8C0G - chains A and B; structure by X-ray diffraction, 1.88 A resolution.

== Chain A ==
Name: Non-structural protein 7
From: Severe acute respiratory syndrome-related coronavirus
Reference sequence: P0C6X7 (R1AB_SARS); residues 0-291 here correspond to UniProt positions 6776-7067 (UniProt number = residue number + 6776)
Amino-acid sequence (292 residues; row label = number of the first residue in the row; numbering starts at 0):
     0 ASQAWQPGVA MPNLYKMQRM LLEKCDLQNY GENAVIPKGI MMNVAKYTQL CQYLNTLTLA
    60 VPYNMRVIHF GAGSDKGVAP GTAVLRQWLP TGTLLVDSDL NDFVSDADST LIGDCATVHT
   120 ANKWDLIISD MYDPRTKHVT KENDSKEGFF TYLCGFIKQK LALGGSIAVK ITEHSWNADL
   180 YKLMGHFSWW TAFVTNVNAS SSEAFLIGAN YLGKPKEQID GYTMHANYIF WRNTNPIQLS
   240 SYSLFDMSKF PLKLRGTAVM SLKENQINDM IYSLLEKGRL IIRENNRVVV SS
Not modelled in the structure: 0, 290-291
Ion coordination: Na+: L274, L279
Residues lining bound ligands: SRC ([[(2R,3S,5R)-5-(2-azanyl-7-methyl-6-oxidanylidene-1,8-dihydropurin-9-yl)-3,4-bis(oxidanyl)oxolan-2-yl]methoxy-oxidanyl-phosphoryl] phosphono hydrogen phosphate): L56, T57, S187, W188, A208, N209, E275
UniProt features mapped onto this chain:
  - active site: K45, D129, K169, E202

== Chain B ==
Name: Non-structural protein 7
From: Severe acute respiratory syndrome-related coronavirus
Reference sequence: P0C6X7 (R1AB_SARS); residues 10-131 here correspond to UniProt positions 4240-4361 (UniProt number = residue number + 4230)
Amino-acid sequence (122 residues; each row starts with the number of its first residue):
    10 NSTVLSFCAF AVDPAKAYKD YLASGGQPIT NCVKMLCTHT GTGQAITVTP EANMDQESFG
    70 GASCCLYCRC HIDHPNPKGF CDLKGKYVQI PTTCANDPVG FTLRNTVCTV CGMWKGYGCS
   130 CD
Not modelled in the structure: 10, 131
Ion coordination: Zn2+ site 1: C74, C77, H83, C90; Zn2+ site 2: C117, C120, C128, C130
UniProt features mapped onto this chain:
  - zinc finger: C74 to C90, C117 to C130
  - binding site (Zn(2+)): C74, C77, H83, C90, C117, C120, C128, C130

== Interface between chain A and chain B ==
Pairs across the interface (39; chain A residue first):
  K37(A) - K43(B)  hydrogen bond (backbone-side chain)
  G38(A) - K43(B)
  I39(A) - K43(B)
  I39(A) - L45(B)  hydrophobic
  M40(A) - N40(B)
  V43(A) - V42(B)  hydrophobic
  V43(A) - K43(B)
  T47(A) - L45(B)
  K75(A) - N40(B)
  V77(A) - N40(B)
  V77(A) - S72(B)
  V77(A) - R78(B)
  P79(A) - V42(B)  hydrophobic
  A82(A) - M44(B)
  A82(A) - Y96(B)  hydrogen bond (backbone-side chain)
  V83(A) - M44(B)
  R85(A) - Y96(B)
  Q86(A) - M44(B)
  Q86(A) - L45(B)  hydrogen bond (side chain-backbone)
  Q86(A) - P59(B)
  Q86(A) - Y96(B)  hydrogen bond (backbone-side chain)
  T90(A) - V57(B)
  D101(A) - H80(B)  salt bridge
  V103(A) - C77(B)
  V103(A) - R78(B)
  V103(A) - H80(B)
  S104(A) - A71(B)
  S104(A) - K93(B)
  D105(A) - G69(B)
  D105(A) - G70(B)
  D105(A) - A71(B)  hydrogen bond (side chain-backbone)
  D105(A) - K93(B)
  D105(A) - G94(B)  hydrogen bond (side chain-backbone)
  D105(A) - K95(B)
  L243(A) - L45(B)  hydrophobic
  M246(A) - L45(B)
  M246(A) - C46(B)
  M246(A) - T47(B)
  S247(A) - T47(B)
Also at the interface, not in a pair above, chain A (23 interface residues in all): A44, F102
Also at the interface, not in a pair above, chain B (23 interface residues in all): C41, T58, L92

== Summary ==
The chain A/chain B interface involves 23 residues from each chain; the contacts include 6 hydrogen bonds and
1 salt bridge. Polar contacts include D101(A)-H80(B), K37(A)-K43(B) and A82(A)-Y96(B). Ligands of chain A:
compound SRC.
Here chain A is Non-structural protein 7 and chain B is Non-structural protein 7, both from Severe acute
respiratory syndrome-related coronavirus. Entry 8C0G (SARS-CoV nsp16-nsp10 complexed with N7-GTP) was
determined by X-ray diffraction.
